Entry 3KKW (X-ray diffraction, 1.41 A resolution); this record covers chain A.

# Chain A
Name: Putative uncharacterized protein
Source organism: Pseudomonas aeruginosa PAO1
UniProtKB: Q9HV14 (Q9HV14_PSEAE); numbering as in UniProt (aligned over 1-160)
Amino-acid sequence (182 residues; numbered -21 to 160; the number before each row is that of its first residue; numbers below 1 keep their minus sign (Met-21 is residue -21)):
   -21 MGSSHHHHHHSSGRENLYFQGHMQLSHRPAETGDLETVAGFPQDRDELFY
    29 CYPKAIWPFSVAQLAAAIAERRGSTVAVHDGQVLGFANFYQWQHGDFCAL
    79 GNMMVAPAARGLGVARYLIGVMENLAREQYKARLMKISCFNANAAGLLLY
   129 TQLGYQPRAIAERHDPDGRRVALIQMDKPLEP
Unresolved in the structure: -21 to -19, -11 to 0, 160
Sequence notes: expression tag (-21 to 0)
From the paper describing this entry:
  - interface residues: Phe27, Pro31, Lys32, Ala33, Ile34, Tyr68, Phe118, Leu151

# Overview
From the paper: interface residues Phe27, Pro31 and Lys32 among others.
Chain A is Putative uncharacterized protein (Pseudomonas aeruginosa PAO1); the structure, Crystal structure of
His-tagged form of PA4794 protein, was determined by X-ray diffraction, deposited together with 4M3S.
